Entry 2J55 (X-ray diffraction, 2.15 A resolution); this record covers chains B and J of the 6 polymer chains in the assembly.

Chain B:
Molecule: Amicyanin
Organism: Paracoccus denitrificans
Reference sequence: P22364 (AMCY_PARDE); residues 1-105 here correspond to UniProt positions 27-131 (UniProt number = residue number + 26)
Sequence (105 residues; each row starts with the number of its first residue):
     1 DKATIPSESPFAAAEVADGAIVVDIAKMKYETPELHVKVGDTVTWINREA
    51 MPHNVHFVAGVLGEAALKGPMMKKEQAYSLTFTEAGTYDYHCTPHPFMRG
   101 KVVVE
Bound ions: Cu ion: H53, C92, H95

Chain J:
Molecule: Methylamine dehydrogenase heavy chain
Organism: Paracoccus denitrificans
Notes: EC 1.4.99.3
Reference sequence: P29894 (DHMH_PARDE); residues 1-386 here correspond to UniProt positions 32-417 (UniProt number = residue number + 31)
Sequence (386 residues; each row starts with the number of its first residue):
     1 QDAPEAETQAQETQGQAAARAAAADLAAGQDDEPRILEAPAPDARRVYVN
    51 DPAHFAAVTQQFVIDGEAGRVIGMIDGGFLPNPVVADDGSFIAHASTVFS
   101 RIARGERTDYVEVFDPVTLLPTADIELPDAPRFLVGTYPWMTSLTPDGKT
   151 LLFYQFSPAPAVGVVDLEGKAFKRMLDVPDCYHIFPTAPDTFFMHCRDGS
   201 LAKVAFGTEGTPEITHTEVFHPEDEFLINHPAYSQKAGRLVWPTYTGKIH
   251 QIDLSSGDAKFLPAVEALTEAERADGWRPGGWQQVAYHRALDRIYLLVDQ
   301 RDEWRHKTASRFVVVLDAKTGERLAKFEMGHEIDSINVSQDEKPLLYALS
   351 TGDKTLYIHDAESGEELRSVNQLGHGPQVITTADMG
Not modelled in the structure: 1-5
Cystine bridges: C181-C196

Chain B / chain J interface:
Residue-residue contacts (11; chain B residue first):
  M28(B) with R197(J)
  V58(B) with P158(J), hydrophobic
  H91(B) with P158(J)
  P94(B) with F156(J)
  P96(B) with F156(J); P158(J)
  F97(B) with D180(J); Y182(J); R197(J)
  R99(B) with P160(J); D180(J), salt bridge
Also at the interface, not in a pair above, chain J (10 interface residues in all): S157, A159, V178, P179

Overview:
The interface between chain B and chain J involves 7 residues on one side and 10 on the other, with 1 salt
bridge. The salt-bridged pair is R99(B)-D180(J). H53(B), C92(B) and H95(B) form the Cu ion site.
Chain B is Amicyanin and chain J is Methylamine dehydrogenase heavy chain, both from Paracoccus denitrificans;
the structure, X-ray reduced Paraccocus denitrificans methylamine dehydrogenase O- quinone in complex with
amicyanin, was determined by X-ray diffraction, deposited together with 2J56 and 2J57.
